6HE8 - chains L and M of the 34 polymer chains in the assembly; structure by electron microscopy, 6.86 A resolution (low resolution: residue-level contacts below are approximate; hydrogen-bond / salt-bridge calls are withheld).

# Chain L (and M)
Name: Proteasome-activating nucleotidase
Organism: Archaeoglobus fulgidus (strain ATCC 49558 / VC-16 / DSM 4304 / JCM 9628 / NBRC 100126)
Notes: engineered mutation(s): 0; chain M of this document is another copy of the same molecule, construct and numbering; everything in this record applies to it too
UniProtKB: O28303 (PAN_ARCFU); residue numbers follow UniProt; this construct covers 9-398
Amino-acid sequence (390 residues; row label = number of the first residue in the row):
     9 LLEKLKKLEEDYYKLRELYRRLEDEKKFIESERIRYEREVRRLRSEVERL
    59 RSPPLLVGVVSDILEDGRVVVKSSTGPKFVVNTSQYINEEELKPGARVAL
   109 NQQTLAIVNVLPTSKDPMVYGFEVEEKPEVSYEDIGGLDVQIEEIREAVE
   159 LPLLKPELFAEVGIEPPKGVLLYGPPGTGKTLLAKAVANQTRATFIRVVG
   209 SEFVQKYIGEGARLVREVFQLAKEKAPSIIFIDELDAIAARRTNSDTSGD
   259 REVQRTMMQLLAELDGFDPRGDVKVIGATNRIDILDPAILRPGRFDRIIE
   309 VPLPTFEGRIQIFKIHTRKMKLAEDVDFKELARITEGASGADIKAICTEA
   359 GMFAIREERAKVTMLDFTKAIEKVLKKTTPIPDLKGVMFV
Small-molecule neighbours:
  - ATP (adenosine-5'-triphosphate), molecule 1: Lys176, Leu269, Asp273, Gly274, Arg299, Gly301, Arg302
  - ATP, molecule 2: Pro184, Gly185, Thr186, Gly187, Lys188, Thr189, Leu190, Glu242, Asn288, Ile320, His324, Gly348, Ala349, Lys352
What the authors report for this chain:
  - binding site for ATP: Arg299, Arg302

# Chain L / chain M interface
Residue-residue contacts (199):
  Leu10(L) - Leu10(M)
  Leu13(L) - Leu10(M)
  Leu13(L) - Leu13(M)
  Leu13(L) - Glu17(M)
  Lys14(L) - Leu13(M)
  Leu16(L) - Glu17(M)
  Glu17(L) - Leu13(M)
  Glu17(L) - Leu16(M)
  Glu17(L) - Tyr20(M)
  Tyr20(L) - Glu17(M)
  Tyr20(L) - Tyr20(M)
  Tyr20(L) - Tyr21(M)
  Tyr20(L) - Arg24(M)
  Tyr21(L) - Tyr20(M)
  Arg24(L) - Leu23(M)
  Arg24(L) - Arg24(M)
  Arg24(L) - Tyr27(M)
  Tyr27(L) - Arg24(M)
  Tyr27(L) - Tyr27(M)
  Tyr27(L) - Arg28(M)
  Tyr27(L) - Glu31(M)
  Leu30(L) - Glu31(M)
  Glu31(L) - Tyr27(M)
  Glu31(L) - Leu30(M)
  Glu31(L) - Glu31(M)
  Glu31(L) - Lys34(M)
  Lys34(L) - Glu31(M)
  Lys34(L) - Lys34(M)
  Lys34(L) - Lys35(M)
  Lys34(L) - Glu38(M)
  Ile37(L) - Glu38(M)
  Ile37(L) - Arg41(M)
  Glu38(L) - Lys34(M)
  Glu38(L) - Ile37(M)
  Glu40(L) - Arg41(M)
  Arg41(L) - Ile37(M)
  Arg41(L) - Arg41(M)
  Arg41(L) - Tyr44(M)
  Tyr44(L) - Arg41(M)
  Tyr44(L) - Tyr44(M)
  Tyr44(L) - Glu47(M)
  Tyr44(L) - Val48(M)
  Glu47(L) - Val48(M)
  Glu47(L) - Arg52(M)
  Val48(L) - Val48(M)
  Arg50(L) - Tyr94(M)
  Leu51(L) - Val48(M)
  Leu51(L) - Leu51(M)
  Leu51(L) - Arg52(M)
  Leu51(L) - Val55(M)
  Arg52(L) - Leu51(M)
  Ser53(L) - Gln93(M)
  Glu54(L) - Val55(M)
  Glu54(L) - Arg59(M)
  Glu54(L) - Ser92(M)
  Glu54(L) - Gln93(M)
  Glu54(L) - Tyr94(M)
  Val55(L) - Val55(M)
  Val55(L) - Leu58(M)
  Arg57(L) - Asn90(M)
  Arg57(L) - Thr91(M)
  Arg57(L) - Ser92(M)
  Arg57(L) - Gln93(M)
  Leu58(L) - Val55(M)
  Leu58(L) - Leu58(M)
  Leu58(L) - Arg59(M)
  Leu58(L) - Ser92(M)
  Leu58(L) - Thr112(M)
  Leu58(L) - Ala114(M)
  Leu58(L) - Val116(M)
  Arg59(L) - Leu58(M)
  Arg59(L) - Asn109(M)
  Arg59(L) - Gln110(M)
  Arg59(L) - Gln111(M)
  Arg59(L) - Thr112(M)
  Ser60(L) - Val89(M)
  Ser60(L) - Asn90(M)
  Ser60(L) - Thr112(M)
  Ser60(L) - Ala114(M)
  Pro61(L) - Arg76(M)
  Pro61(L) - Val89(M)
  Pro61(L) - Thr112(M)
  Pro62(L) - Phe87(M)
  Pro62(L) - Thr112(M)
  Leu63(L) - Arg76(M)
  Leu63(L) - Phe87(M)
  Leu63(L) - Val88(M)
  Leu64(L) - Phe87(M)
  Val65(L) - Lys86(M)
  Val65(L) - Val88(M)
  Ser82(L) - Pro85(M)
  Ser82(L) - Lys86(M)
  Thr83(L) - Pro85(M)
  Arg105(L) - Asp70(M)
  Arg105(L) - Leu72(M)
  Arg105(L) - Lys86(M)
  Val118(L) - Leu72(M)
  Val118(L) - Val88(M)
  Pro120(L) - Glu73(M)
  Ser122(L) - Asp70(M)
  Pro125(L) - Ser69(M)
  Pro125(L) - Pro102(M)
  Met126(L) - Arg221(M)
  Met126(L) - Arg224(M)
  Tyr128(L) - Ile71(M)
  Tyr128(L) - Pro102(M)
  Pro184(L) - Pro295(M)
  Pro184(L) - Ala296(M)
  Pro184(L) - Arg299(M)
  Gly185(L) - Arg299(M)
  Thr189(L) - Gly274(M)
  Lys193(L) - Phe275(M)
  Phe203(L) - Phe275(M)
  Arg205(L) - Phe275(M)
  Val207(L) - Gln267(M)
  Val207(L) - Ala270(M)
  Ser209(L) - Ala220(M)
  Ser209(L) - Arg263(M)
  Ser209(L) - Met266(M)
  Ser209(L) - Gln267(M)
  Glu210(L) - Arg224(M)
  Glu210(L) - Gln267(M)
  Phe211(L) - Arg263(M)
  Val212(L) - Ile216(M)
  Val212(L) - Gly217(M)
  Val212(L) - Arg263(M)
  Gln213(L) - Ile216(M)
  Gln213(L) - Gly217(M)
  Gln213(L) - Arg221(M)
  Gln213(L) - Arg224(M)
  Lys214(L) - Tyr215(M)
  Lys214(L) - Ile216(M)
  Lys214(L) - Glu218(M)
  Lys214(L) - Arg221(M)
  Asp241(L) - Gly274(M)
  Asp241(L) - Phe275(M)
  Asp244(L) - Arg250(M)
  Asp244(L) - Gln262(M)
  Ala245(L) - Arg263(M)
  Ala247(L) - Arg259(M)
  Ala248(L) - Arg259(M)
  Arg250(L) - Asn252(M)
  Arg250(L) - Thr255(M)
  Arg250(L) - Arg259(M)
  Thr255(L) - Ser256(M)
  Ser256(L) - Ile216(M)
  Gly257(L) - Ser256(M)
  Gly257(L) - Arg259(M)
  Asp258(L) - Thr255(M)
  Asp258(L) - Arg259(M)
  Val261(L) - Arg263(M)
  Asn288(L) - Arg250(M)
  Asn288(L) - Ala296(M)
  Arg289(L) - Arg250(M)
  Ile292(L) - Arg250(M)
  Ile292(L) - Arg259(M)
  Ile292(L) - Gln262(M)
  Lys327(L) - Gly171(M)
  Met328(L) - Val170(M)
  Met328(L) - Gly171(M)
  Met328(L) - Ile172(M)
  Ala349(L) - Arg299(M)
  Ala349(L) - Pro300(M)
  Asp350(L) - Pro300(M)
  Lys352(L) - Lys176(M)
  Lys352(L) - Gly301(M)
  Ala353(L) - Pro300(M)
  Ala353(L) - Asp304(M)
  Cys355(L) - Ile172(M)
  Thr356(L) - Ile172(M)
  Thr356(L) - Glu173(M)
  Thr356(L) - Pro175(M)
  Thr356(L) - Asp304(M)
  Glu357(L) - Pro175(M)
  Glu357(L) - Asp304(M)
  Glu357(L) - Arg305(M)
  Gly359(L) - Val170(M)
  Met360(L) - Glu155(M)
  Met360(L) - Phe167(M)
  Met360(L) - Arg305(M)
  Ile363(L) - Leu166(M)
  Ile363(L) - Val170(M)
  Ile363(L) - Ile172(M)
  Arg364(L) - Glu155(M)
  Arg367(L) - Val170(M)
  Ala368(L) - Glu169(M)
  Ala368(L) - Val170(M)
  Val370(L) - Val170(M)
  Lys381(L) - Arg305(M)
  Lys384(L) - Glu308(M)
  Lys385(L) - Glu152(M)
  Lys385(L) - Tyr181(M)
  Lys385(L) - Arg305(M)
  Lys385(L) - Ile306(M)
  Lys385(L) - Ile307(M)
  Lys385(L) - Glu308(M)
  Thr386(L) - Tyr181(M)
  Thr386(L) - Ile290(M)
  Thr386(L) - Ile306(M)
Other interface residues (no listed pair), chain L (106 interface residues in all): Leu9, Lys12, Leu23, Arg28, Glu33, Ala107, Lys123, Glu131, Pro136, Glu242, Arg249, Asn252, Lys329, Ala362, Val382, Thr387
Other interface residues (no listed pair), chain M (101 interface residues in all): Leu9, Lys14, Glu54, Val78, Lys80, Gly84, Leu113, Ile115, Pro174, Lys214, Glu260

# Overview
106 residues of chain L face 101 of chain M across their interface. Chain L binds ATP. From the paper: a
binding site for ATP at Arg299(L) and Arg302(L).
Chain L and chain M are both Proteasome-activating nucleotidase (Archaeoglobus fulgidus (strain ATCC 49558 /
VC-16 / DSM 4304 / JCM 9628 / NBRC 100126)); the structure, PAN-proteasome in state 1, was determined by
electron microscopy together with 6HE5, 6HE7, 6HE9, 6HEA, 6HEC and 6HED from the same study.
